6RH0 - chains A and C of the 4 polymer chains in the assembly; structure by X-ray diffraction, 2.87 A resolution.

[Chain A]
Protein: Sensor histidine kinase
Organism: Thermotoga maritima
UniProt: Q9WZV7 (Q9WZV7_THEMA); numbering as in UniProt (aligned over 232-489)
Sequence (258 residues; numbered 232 to 489; the number before each row is that of its first residue):
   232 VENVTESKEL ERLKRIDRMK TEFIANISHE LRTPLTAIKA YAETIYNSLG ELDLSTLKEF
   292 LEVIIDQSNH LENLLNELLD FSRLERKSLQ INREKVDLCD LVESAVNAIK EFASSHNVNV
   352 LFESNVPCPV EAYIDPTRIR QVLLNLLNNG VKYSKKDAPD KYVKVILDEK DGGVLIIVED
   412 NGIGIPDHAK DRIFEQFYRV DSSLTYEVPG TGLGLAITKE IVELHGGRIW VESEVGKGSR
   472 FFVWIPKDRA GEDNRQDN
Not modelled in the structure: 232-245, 480-489
Residues lining bound ligands: ADP (adenosine-5'-diphosphate): Asn376, Asn380, Gly381, Lys383, Tyr384, Asp411, Ile414, Gly415, Ile416, Ile424, Tyr429, Arg430, Val431, Thr436, Gly441, Thr442, Gly443, Leu444, Gly445, Leu446, Ser470, Phe472
Reported in the primary citation:
  - conformationally variable residues (side-chain flip): His260
  - binding site for sulfate ion: His260
  - contacts within the chain: Ala256-His260

[Chain C]
Protein: Response regulator
Organism: Thermotoga maritima
UniProt: Q9WYT9 (Q9WYT9_THEMA); numbering as in UniProt (aligned over 1-122)
Sequence (122 residues; row label = number of the first residue in the row):
     1 MSKKVLLVDD SAVLRKIVSF NLKKEGYEVI EAENGQIALE KLSEFTPDLI VLDIMMPVMD
    61 GFTVLKKLQE KEEWKRIPVI VLTAKGGEED ESLALSLGAR KVMRKPFSPS QFIEEVKHLL
   121 NE
Not modelled in the structure: 1, 122
Modified positions: Asp53 (aspartate beryllium trifluoride; BFD)
Ion coordination: Mg2+: Asp10, Asp53, Met55
Reported in the primary citation:
  - binding site for sulfate ion: Gly86, Asp90

[How chain A and chain C interact]
Contacting residue pairs (40):
  Arg263(A) - Ala84(C)
  Arg263(A) - Lys105(C)  hydrogen bond (side chain-backbone)
  Arg263(A) - Pro106(C)
  Thr267(A) - Leu14(C)
  Thr267(A) - Lys105(C)
  Thr267(A) - Pro106(C)
  Thr267(A) - Phe107(C)
  Ala268(A) - Val13(C)  hydrophobic
  Lys270(A) - Pro106(C)
  Lys270(A) - Phe107(C)
  Lys270(A) - Ser108(C)
  Ala271(A) - Ile17(C)
  Ala271(A) - Phe107(C)  hydrophobic
  Ala271(A) - Pro109(C)
  Tyr272(A) - Val13(C)  hydrogen bond (side chain-backbone)
  Tyr272(A) - Lys16(C)
  Tyr272(A) - Ile17(C)  hydrophobic
  Glu274(A) - Ser108(C)  hydrogen bond
  Glu274(A) - Pro109(C)
  Thr275(A) - Ile17(C)
  Thr275(A) - Phe20(C)
  Thr275(A) - Asn21(C)  hydrogen bond
  Thr275(A) - Pro109(C)
  Asn278(A) - Lys24(C)
  Asn278(A) - Ser110(C)  hydrogen bond
  Ser279(A) - Phe20(C)
  Ser279(A) - Lys24(C)
  Glu282(A) - Phe20(C)
  Glu282(A) - Lys24(C)  salt bridge
  Leu283(A) - Phe20(C)  hydrophobic
  Glu290(A) - Lys16(C)  salt bridge
  Phe291(A) - Ile17(C)  hydrophobic
  Phe291(A) - Phe20(C)  hydrophobic
  Val294(A) - Val13(C)  hydrophobic
  Gln298(A) - Val13(C)
  Lys387(A) - Pro57(C)
  Tyr437(A) - Ile54(C)
  Tyr437(A) - Met55(C)
  Tyr437(A) - Lys85(C)  hydrogen bond
  Glu438(A) - Met55(C)
Interface residues without a listed pair, chain A (20 interface residues in all): Leu266
Interface residues without a listed pair, chain C (19 interface residues in all): Met56

[Overview]
The interface between chain A and chain C involves 20 residues on one side and 19 on the other, with 6
hydrogen bonds and 2 salt bridges. Polar contacts include Glu282(A)-Lys24(C), Glu290(A)-Lys16(C) and
Arg263(A)-Lys105(C). The paper reports a binding site for sulfate ion at His260(A) and Gly86(C) among others;
conformational variability at His260(A).
Here chain A is Sensor histidine kinase and chain C is Response regulator, both from Thermotoga maritima.
Entry 6RH0 (Revisiting pH-gated conformational switch. Complex HK853-RR468 pH 5.5) was determined by X-ray
diffraction (same publication as 6RFV, 6RGY, 6RGZ, 6RH1, 6RH2, 6RH7 and 6RH8).
